PDB entry 9JI2 | electron microscopy, 3.38 A resolution | chains F and P of the 8 polymer chains in the assembly

== Chain F ==
Protein: RNA polymerase sigma factor SigA
Source organism: Mycobacterium tuberculosis
Reference sequence: A0A045HD00 (A0A045HD00_MYCTX); residues 1-528 here = UniProt positions 1-528
Chain sequence (528 residues; row label = number of the first residue in the row):
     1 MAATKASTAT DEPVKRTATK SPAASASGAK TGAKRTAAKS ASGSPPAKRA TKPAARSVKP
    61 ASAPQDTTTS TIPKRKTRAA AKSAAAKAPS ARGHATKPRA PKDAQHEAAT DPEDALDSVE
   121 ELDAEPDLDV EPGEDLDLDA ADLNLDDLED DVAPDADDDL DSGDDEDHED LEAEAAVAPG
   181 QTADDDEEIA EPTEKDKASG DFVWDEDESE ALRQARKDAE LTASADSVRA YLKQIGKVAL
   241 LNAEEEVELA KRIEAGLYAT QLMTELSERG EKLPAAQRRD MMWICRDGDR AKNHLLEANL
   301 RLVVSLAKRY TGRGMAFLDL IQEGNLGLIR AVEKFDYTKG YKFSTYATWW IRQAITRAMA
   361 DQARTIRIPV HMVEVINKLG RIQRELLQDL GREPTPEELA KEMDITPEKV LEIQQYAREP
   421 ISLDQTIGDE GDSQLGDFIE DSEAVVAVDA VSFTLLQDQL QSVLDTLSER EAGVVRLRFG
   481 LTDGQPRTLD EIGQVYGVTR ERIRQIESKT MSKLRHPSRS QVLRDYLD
Not modelled in the structure: 1-205, 528

== Chain P ==
Molecule: Template strand DNA
Sequence (108 nucleotides; row label = number of the first residue in the row):
     1 TGCATCCGTG AGTCGAGGGT AATAACGGCC TGTACGCGTC CGTTTCCGGC ACCCCAAATG
    61 AACCGTCCCT GGCTCCAAGG TGAACTCTGG GCGACGAGTG TTCGAGGT
Not modelled in the structure: 52-108

== How chain F and chain P interact ==
Pairs across the interface (16; chain F residue first):
  Tyr310(F) with DA24(P), hydrogen bond to the phosphate
  Arg313(F) with DA22(P), hydrogen bond to the phosphate; DT23(P), sugar contact
  Trp349(F) with DA24(P), base contact
  Arg352(F) with DA24(P), phosphate contact
  Glu374(F) with DC26(P), base contact
  Asn377(F) with DT23(P), base contact
  Arg381(F) with DT23(P), base contact; DA25(P), salt bridge to the phosphate
  Arg384(F) with DT23(P), hydrogen bond to the base
  Glu419(F) with DT20(P), base contact
  Pro420(F) with DT20(P), base contact
  Ile421(F) with DG19(P), sugar contact; DT20(P), base contact
  Ile427(F) with DG19(P), phosphate contact
  Arg478(F) with DT43(P), salt bridge to the phosphate
Also at the interface, not in a pair above, chain F (21 interface residues in all): Gly312, Thr356, Lys378, Gly428, Asp429, Glu430, Phe438, Arg500
Also at the interface, not in a pair above, chain P (12 interface residues in all): DA16, DG17, DG18, DG42

== Overview ==
Chain F and chain P form an interface of 21 and 12 residues respectively, with 3 hydrogen bonds and 2 salt
bridges. Polar contacts include Arg384(F)-DT23(P), Tyr310(F)-DA24(P) and Arg313(F)-DA22(P).
Here chain F is RNA polymerase sigma factor SigA (Mycobacterium tuberculosis) and chain P is Template strand
DNA. Entry 9JI2 (Cryo-EM structure of Mycobacterium tuberculosis transcription activation complex with
unphosphated PhoP) was determined by electron microscopy together with 9KET, 9KEU and 9KEV from the same
study.
